PDB entry 3WNT | X-ray diffraction, 2.07 A resolution | chains A and C of the 3 polymer chains in the assembly

# Chain A (and C)
Name: Macrophage migration inhibitory factor
Source organism: Homo sapiens
Notes: EC 5.3.2.1, 5.3.3.12; chain C of this document is another copy of the same molecule, construct and numbering; everything in this record applies to it too
UniProt: P14174 (MIF_HUMAN); numbering as in UniProt (aligned over 2-115)
Sequence (114 residues; row label = number of the first residue in the row):
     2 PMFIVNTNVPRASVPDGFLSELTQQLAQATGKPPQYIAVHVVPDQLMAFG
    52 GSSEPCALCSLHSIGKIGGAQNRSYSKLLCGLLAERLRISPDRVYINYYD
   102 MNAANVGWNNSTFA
Glycans and other covalent adducts: N-benzylthioformamide (9BE) linked to Pro2
Ligand contacts: N-benzylthioformamide (9BE): Met3, Lys33, Tyr37, His63, Ser64, Ile65, Met102, Val107

# Interface between chain A and chain C
Residue-residue contacts - 60 pairs, chain A then chain C:
  Met3(A) with Leu59(C), hydrophobic; Asn98(C), hydrogen bond
  Arg12(A) with Leu47(C)
  Leu20(A) with Leu47(C), hydrophobic; Met48(C); Ala49(C)
  Thr24(A) with Gly52(C)
  Pro35(A) with Gly51(C); Gly52(C)
  Gln36(A) with Gly51(C)
  Tyr37(A) with Tyr96(C), hydrogen bond (backbone-side chain)
  Ile38(A) with Ala49(C); Phe50(C); Gly51(C), hydrogen bond (backbone-backbone)
  Ala39(A) with Ala49(C); Leu59(C), hydrophobic; Tyr96(C), hydrophobic
  Val40(A) with Met48(C); Ala49(C), hydrogen bond (backbone-backbone)
  His41(A) with Asn7(C); Gln46(C), hydrogen bond; Leu47(C); Met48(C); Leu59(C)
  Val42(A) with Leu47(C), hydrogen bond (backbone-backbone)
  Val43(A) with Gln46(C)
  His63(A) with Asn98(C); Tyr100(C), hydrogen bond
  Met102(A) with Asn98(C); Tyr99(C)
  Ala105(A) with Asn73(C), hydrogen bond (backbone-side chain)
  Asn106(A) with Ile68(C); Asn73(C), hydrogen bond; Ile97(C); Asn98(C); Tyr99(C), hydrogen bond (backbone-backbone)
  Val107(A) with Ile97(C); Asn98(C)
  Gly108(A) with Ser77(C); Val95(C); Tyr96(C); Ile97(C), hydrogen bond (backbone-backbone); Tyr99(C)
  Trp109(A) with Phe50(C); Asp93(C), hydrogen bond (side chain-backbone); Val95(C); Tyr96(C)
  Asn110(A) with Pro92(C), hydrogen bond (backbone-backbone); Asp93(C)
  Asn111(A) with Arg74(C); Ser77(C); Lys78(C), hydrogen bond (backbone-backbone); Cys81(C); Pro92(C)
  Ser112(A) with Arg74(C); Ser77(C), hydrogen bond (backbone-side chain)
  Thr113(A) with Asn73(C); Arg74(C); Ser77(C)
  Phe114(A) with Tyr96(C), hydrophobic
Other interface residues (no listed pair), chain A (26 interface residues in all): Ala115
Other interface residues (no listed pair), chain C (26 interface residues in all): Gly69, Gly82, Arg94

# Overview
The chain A/chain C interface involves 26 residues from each chain; the contacts include 15 hydrogen bonds.
Polar pairs include Met3(A)-Asn98(C), Tyr37(A)-Tyr96(C) and His41(A)-Gln46(C). Covalently linked
N-benzylthioformamide: at Pro2(A).
Chain A and chain C are both Macrophage migration inhibitory factor (Homo sapiens); the structure, Multiple
binding modes of benzyl isothiocyanate inhibitor complexed with Macrophage Migration Inhibitory Factor, was
determined by X-ray diffraction (same publication as 4OSF, 3WNR and 3WNS).
